Entry 8ST3 (electron microscopy, 2.93 A resolution); this record covers chains C and D of the 11 polymer chains in the assembly.

[Chain C]
Name: Neuronal acetylcholine receptor subunit beta-2
Source organism: Homo sapiens
Reference sequence: P17787 (ACHB2_HUMAN); the construct lacks a stretch of the UniProt sequence and is renumbered around it, so the offset changes along the chain: 1-330 = UniProt 26-355; 331-334 = UniProt 442-445; 337-393 = UniProt 446-502
Sequence (403 residues; numbered 1 to 403; the number before each row is that of its first residue):
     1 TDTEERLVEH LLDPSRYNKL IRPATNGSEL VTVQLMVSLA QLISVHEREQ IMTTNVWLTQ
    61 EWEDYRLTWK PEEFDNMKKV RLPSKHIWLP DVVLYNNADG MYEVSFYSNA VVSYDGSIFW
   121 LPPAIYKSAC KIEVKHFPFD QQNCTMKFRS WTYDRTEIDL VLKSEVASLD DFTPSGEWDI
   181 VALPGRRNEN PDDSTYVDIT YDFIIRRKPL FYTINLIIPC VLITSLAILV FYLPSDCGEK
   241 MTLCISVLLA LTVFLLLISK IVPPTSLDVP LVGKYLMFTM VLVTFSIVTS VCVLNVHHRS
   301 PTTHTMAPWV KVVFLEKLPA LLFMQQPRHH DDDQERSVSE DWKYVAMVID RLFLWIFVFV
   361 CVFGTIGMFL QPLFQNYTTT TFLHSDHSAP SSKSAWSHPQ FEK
Not modelled in the structure: 328-336, 373-403
Sequence notes: insertion (335-336); linker (394-395); expression tag (396-403)
Disulfides: Cys130-Cys144
Glycans and other covalent adducts: glycan linked to Asn143

[Chain D]
Name: Neuronal acetylcholine receptor subunit alpha-4
Source organism: Homo sapiens
Reference sequence: P43681 (ACHA4_HUMAN); the construct lacks a stretch of the UniProt sequence and is renumbered around it, so the offset changes along the chain: 1-338 = UniProt 27-364; 339-342 = UniProt 582-585; 345-386 = UniProt 586-627
Sequence (386 residues; each row starts with the number of its first residue):
     1 SSHVETRAHA EERLLKKLFS GYNKWSRPVA NISDVVLVRF GLSIAQLIDV DEKNQMMTTN
    61 VWVKQEWHDY KLRWDPADYE NVTSIRIPSE LIWRPDIVLY NNADGDFAVT HLTKAHLFHD
   121 GRVQWTPPAI YKSSCSIDVT FFPFDQQNCT MKFGSWTYDK AKIDLVNMHS RVDQLDFWES
   181 GEWVIVDAVG TYNTRKYECC AEIYPDITYA FVIRRLPLFY TINLIIPCLL ISCLTVLVFY
   241 LPSECGEKIT LCISVLLSLT VFLLLITEII PSTSLVIPLI GEYLLFTMIF VTLSIVITVF
   301 VLNVHHRSPR THTMPTWVRR VFLDIVPRLL LMKRPSVVDT DFERSVKEDW KYVAMVIDRI
   361 FLWMFIIVCL LGTVGLFLPP WLAGMI
Not modelled in the structure: 1-4, 384-386
Sequence notes: insertion (343-344)
Disulfides: Cys135-Cys149, Cys199-Cys200
Glycans and other covalent adducts: N-acetylglucosamine (NAG) linked to Asn31, Asn81, Asn148
Ion coordination: Ca2+: Val50, Glu52
Residues lining bound ligands: acetylcholine (ACH): Tyr100, Ser155, Trp156, Thr157, Tyr197, Cys199, Cys200, Tyr204
Curated features (UniProtKB/Swiss-Prot):
  - binding site (Ca(2+)): Val50, Glu52
  - lipidation: Cys245 (S-palmitoyl cysteine)
  - glycosylation (N-linked (GlcNAc...) asparagine): Asn31, Asn81, Asn148

[How chain C and chain D interact]
Contacting residue pairs (88):
  Asn18(C) with Glu12(D), hydrogen bond; Leu15(D)
  Leu20(C) with Pro88(D), hydrophobic
  Ile21(C) with Ala8(D); Glu11(D); Glu12(D); Leu15(D), hydrophobic
  Ala24(C) with Arg7(D)
  Thr25(C) with Thr6(D); Ala8(D)
  Asn26(C) with Thr6(D)
  Gly27(C) with Arg7(D)
  Ser28(C) with Arg7(D)
  Gln50(C) with Ser180(D)
  Tyr65(C) with Ala8(D)
  Tyr95(C) with Trp62(D)
  Asn96(C) with Trp178(D)
  Asn97(C) with Gln46(D); Asn60(D)
  Ala98(C) with Gln46(D)
  Gly100(C) with His111(D), hydrogen bond (backbone-side chain); Ile130(D)
  Tyr102(C) with Asn60(D); Trp62(D); Pro128(D)
  Ala129(C) with Gln46(D); Trp178(D)
  Cys130(C) with Trp178(D), hydrophobic
  Lys131(C) with Trp178(D); Glu179(D), hydrogen bond (side chain-backbone)
  Trp151(C) with Thr113(D); Pro128(D), hydrophobic
  Thr152(C) with Arg86(D), hydrogen bond (backbone-side chain); Lys114(D)
  Tyr153(C) with Arg86(D); Lys114(D), hydrogen bond
  Asp154(C) with Arg86(D), salt bridge
  Glu157(C) with Arg86(D), salt bridge
  Gly238(C) with Glu247(D)
  Glu239(C) with Glu247(D)
  Met241(C) with Glu247(D)
  Thr242(C) with Glu247(D), hydrogen bond
  Ile245(C) with Leu251(D), hydrophobic; Ser254(D)
  Leu248(C) with Ile231(D), hydrophobic; Leu234(D), hydrophobic
  Leu249(C) with Ser258(D)
  Thr252(C) with Phe262(D)
  Leu256(C) with Asn223(D); Leu265(D), hydrophobic
  Ser259(C) with Phe219(D); Asn223(D)
  Pro263(C) with Phe219(D)
  Pro264(C) with Glu182(D); Phe219(D), hydrophobic
  Thr265(C) with Ser180(D); Gly181(D); Phe219(D)
  Ser266(C) with Gly181(D), hydrogen bond (backbone-backbone); Leu216(D), hydrogen bond (side chain-backbone); Leu218(D), hydrogen bond (side chain-backbone); Phe219(D), hydrogen bond (side chain-backbone)
  Val269(C) with Leu218(D), hydrophobic; Ile222(D), hydrophobic
  Met277(C) with Ile222(D); Ile226(D), hydrophobic; Leu230(D), hydrophobic
  Met280(C) with Leu230(D), hydrophobic
  Thr284(C) with Leu230(D)
  Ile287(C) with Leu234(D), hydrophobic
  Val288(C) with Leu237(D), hydrophobic
  Val291(C) with Leu237(D); Leu241(D), hydrophobic
  Leu294(C) with Pro242(D)
  Asn295(C) with Tyr240(D), hydrogen bond (side chain-backbone); Pro242(D)
  His298(C) with Pro242(D); Glu244(D)
  Arg299(C) with Tyr240(D), hydrogen bond
  Pro301(C) with Pro335(D)
  Thr302(C) with Arg334(D); Pro335(D); Glu348(D), hydrogen bond
  Thr303(C) with Pro335(D); Lys351(D); Tyr352(D)
  His304(C) with Pro335(D); Met355(D)
Also at the interface, not in a pair above, chain C (66 interface residues in all): Arg22, Arg48, Asp91, Asp99, Thr145, Lys240, Leu255, Val262, Leu267, Val281, Cys292, Ser300, Thr305
Also at the interface, not in a pair above, chain D (55 interface residues in all): Ile48, Leu91, Pro217, Tyr220, Pro227, Cys245, Thr250, Val337

[Overview]
The interface between chain C and chain D involves 66 residues on one side and 55 on the other, with 13
hydrogen bonds and 2 salt bridges. Polar contacts include Asp154(C)-Arg86(D), Glu157(C)-Arg86(D) and
Asn18(C)-Glu12(D). Chain D binds acetylcholine.
Here chain C is Neuronal acetylcholine receptor subunit beta-2 and chain D is Neuronal acetylcholine receptor
subunit alpha-4, both from Homo sapiens. Entry 8ST3 (The 2alpha3beta stoichiometry of human alpha4beta2
nicotinic acetylcholine receptor in complex with acetylcholine and calcium) was determined by electron
microscopy, deposited together with 8SSZ, 8ST0, 8ST1 and 8ST2.
